Entry 9GEQ (electron microscopy, 3.12 A resolution); this record covers chains C and J of the 14 polymer chains in the assembly.

[Chain C]
Molecule: Histone H2A type 1
Source organism: Xenopus laevis
Reference sequence: P06897 (H2A1_XENLA); residues 10-120 here correspond to UniProt positions 11-121 (UniProt number = residue number + 1)
Chain sequence (111 residues; row label = number of the first residue in the row):
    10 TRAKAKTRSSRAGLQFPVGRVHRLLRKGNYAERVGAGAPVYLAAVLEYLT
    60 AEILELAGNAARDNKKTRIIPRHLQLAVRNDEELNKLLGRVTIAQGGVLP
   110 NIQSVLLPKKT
Disordered / not traced: 10, 119-120
Sequence notes: conflict Arg99 (Gly100 in P06897)

[Chain J]
Molecule: Widom-601 DNA
Sequence (147 nucleotides; row label = number of the first residue in the row; numbers below 1 keep their minus sign (DA-73 is residue -73)):
   -73 ATCGAGAATCCCGGTGCCGAGGCCGCTCAATTGGTCGTAGACAGCTCTAG
   -23 CACCGCTTAAACGCACGTACGCGCTGTCCCCCGCGTTTTAACCGCCAAGG
    27 GGATTACTCCCTAGTCTCCAGGCACGTGTCAGATATATACATCCGAT
Disordered / not traced: -73 to -61, 73

[Chain C / chain J interface]
Pairs across the interface (14):
  Arg11(C) with DT43(J), hydrogen bond to the base; DC44(J), hydrogen bond to the sugar
  Arg29(C) with DG48(J), hydrogen bond to the phosphate; DC49(J), salt bridge to the phosphate
  Arg42(C) with DT38(J), sugar contact; DA39(J), phosphate contact
  Val43(C) with DT38(J), sugar contact; DA39(J), hydrogen bond to the phosphate
  Gly44(C) with DT38(J), phosphate contact
  Ala45(C) with DT38(J), hydrogen bond to the phosphate
  Thr76(C) with DA57(J), phosphate contact; DG58(J), hydrogen bond to the phosphate
  Arg77(C) with DA57(J), hydrogen bond to the sugar; DG58(J), hydrogen bond to the phosphate
Interface residues without a listed pair, chain C (11 interface residues in all): Thr16, Glu41, Lys75
Interface residues without a listed pair, chain J (10 interface residues in all): DG47, DA59

[Overview]
Chain C and chain J form an interface of 11 and 10 residues respectively, with 8 hydrogen bonds and 1 salt
bridge. Polar contacts include Arg11(C)-DT43(J), Arg11(C)-DC44(J) and Arg77(C)-DA57(J).
Here chain C is Histone H2A type 1 (Xenopus laevis) and chain J is Widom-601 DNA. Entry 9GEQ (Native dimeric
Myeloperoxidase bound to nucleosome core particle; composite map) was determined by electron microscopy (same
publication as 9GEN, 9GEO, 9GEP, 9GER, 9IHD, 9IHE and 9IHF).
